PDB entry 9HIP | electron microscopy, 3.31 A resolution | chains A and B of the 4 polymer chains in the assembly

[Chain A (and B)]
Protein: tRNA modification GTPase MnmE
Organism: Escherichia coli
Notes: EC 3.6.-.-; chain B of this document is another copy of the same molecule, construct and numbering; everything in this record applies to it too
UniProtKB: P25522 (MNME_ECOLI); residue numbers follow UniProt; this construct covers 1-454
Sequence (454 residues; each row starts with the number of its first residue):
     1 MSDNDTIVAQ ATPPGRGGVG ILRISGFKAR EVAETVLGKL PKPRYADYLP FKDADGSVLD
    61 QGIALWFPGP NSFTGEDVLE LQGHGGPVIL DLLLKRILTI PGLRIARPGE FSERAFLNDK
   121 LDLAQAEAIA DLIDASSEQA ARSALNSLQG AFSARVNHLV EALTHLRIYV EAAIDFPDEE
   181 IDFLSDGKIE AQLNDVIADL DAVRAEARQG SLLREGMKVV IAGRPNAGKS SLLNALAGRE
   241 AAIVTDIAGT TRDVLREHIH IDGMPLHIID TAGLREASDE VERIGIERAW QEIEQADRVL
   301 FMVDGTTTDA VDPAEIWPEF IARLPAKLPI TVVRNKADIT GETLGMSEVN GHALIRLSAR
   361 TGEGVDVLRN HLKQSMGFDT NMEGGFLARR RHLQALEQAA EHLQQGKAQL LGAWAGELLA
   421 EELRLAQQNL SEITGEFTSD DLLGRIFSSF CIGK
Swiss-Prot annotation at these positions:
  - binding site ((6S)-5-formyl-5,6,7,8-tetrahydrofolate): Arg-23, Glu-80, Lys-120, Lys-454
  - binding site (GTP): Asn-226 to Ser-231, Thr-245 to Thr-251, Asp-270 to Gly-273, Asn-335 to Asp-338, Ser-358 to Arg-360
  - binding site (K(+)): Asn-226, Thr-245, Ile-247, Thr-250
  - binding site (Mg(2+)): Ser-230, Thr-251
  - mutagenesis: Arg-224 (R224A: 1.5-fold decrease in GTPase activity and almost no change in affinity), Asn-226 (N226A: 100-fold decrease in GTPase activity. 5-fold decrease of affinity for GTP; N226K: 70-fold decrease in GTPase activity. 2-fold decrease of affinity for GTP), Gly-228 (G228A: Loss of GTP binding and hydrolase activity. Completely impairs tRNA modifying function), Gly-249 (G249A: 22-fold decrease in GTPase activity and 7-fold increase of affinity), Thr-250 (T250A: 4-fold decrease in GTPase activity and 1.5-fold increase of affinity; T250S: 1.8-fold decrease in GTPase activity and 1.5-fold increase of affinity), Thr-251 (T251A: 92-fold decrease in GTPase activity and 59-fold increase of affinity; T251S: 4-fold decrease in GTPase activity and 1.2-fold decrease of affinity), Arg-252 (R252A: 7-fold decrease in GTPase activity and 6-fold increase of affinity; R252K: 2-fold decrease in GTPase activity and no change in affinity), Asp-253 (D253A: 9-fold decrease in GTPase activity and 13-fold increase of affinity), Leu-255 (L255D: 1.5-fold decrease in affinity for GTP), Arg-256 (R256A: 2-fold decrease in GTPase activity and almost no change in affinity), Asp-270 (D270A: Does not affect GTP binding, but impairs hydrolase activity. Completely impairs tRNA modifying function), Arg-275 (R275A: 6-fold decrease in GTPase activity and 1.9-fold increase of affinity), 4 further mutagenesis entries in UniProt
Residues lining bound ligands: GMP-PNP (GNP; phosphoaminophosphonic acid-guanylate ester): Arg-224, Pro-225, Asn-226, Ala-227, Gly-228, Lys-229, Ser-230, Ser-231, Val-244, Thr-245, Asp-246, Gly-249, Thr-250, Thr-251, Asp-270, Thr-271, Ala-272, Gly-273, Asn-335, Lys-336, Ile-339, Ser-358, Ala-359, Arg-360, Thr-361
What the authors report for this chain:
  - binding site for the ligand FAD: Lys-454
  - catalytic residues: Cys-451 (citing earlier work)
  - conformationally variable residues (helix shift, loop rearrangement, side-chain flip): Ala-126 to Gln-149, Ala-173 to Lys-188, Lys-454

[How chain A and chain B interact]
Residue-residue contacts (86; chain A residue first):
  Ala-11(A) / Gly-17(B)
  Ala-11(A) / Gly-18(B)  hydrogen bond (backbone-backbone)
  Thr-12(A) / Thr-12(B)
  Thr-12(A) / Pro-13(B)
  Pro-13(A) / Pro-13(B)
  Pro-13(A) / Arg-16(B)
  Pro-13(A) / Gly-17(B)
  Pro-13(A) / Val-19(B)
  Pro-14(A) / Pro-13(B)
  Pro-14(A) / Asp-262(B)
  Pro-14(A) / Gly-263(B)
  Pro-14(A) / Met-264(B)  hydrophobic
  Pro-14(A) / Lys-373(B)
  Arg-16(A) / Pro-13(B)
  Arg-16(A) / Met-376(B)
  Arg-16(A) / Thr-380(B)  hydrogen bond (side chain-backbone)
  Arg-16(A) / Asn-381(B)
  Arg-16(A) / Met-382(B)
  Gly-17(A) / Ala-11(B)
  Gly-17(A) / Met-382(B)
  Gly-18(A) / Ala-11(B)  hydrogen bond (backbone-backbone)
  Val-19(A) / Ile-21(B)  hydrophobic
  Ile-21(A) / Val-19(B)  hydrophobic
  Arg-44(A) / Tyr-45(B)
  Arg-44(A) / Ala-46(B)  hydrogen bond (backbone-backbone)
  Tyr-45(A) / Arg-44(B)
  Ala-46(A) / Arg-44(B)  hydrogen bond (backbone-side chain)
  Ala-46(A) / Leu-65(B)  hydrophobic
  Ala-46(A) / Phe-67(B)  hydrophobic
  Tyr-48(A) / Arg-44(B)
  Phe-67(A) / Ala-46(B)  hydrophobic
  Gln-82(A) / Glu-80(B)
  Gln-82(A) / Gln-82(B)  hydrogen bond
  Ile-133(A) / Gly-17(B)
  Ile-133(A) / His-84(B)
  Ile-133(A) / Gly-85(B)
  Ile-133(A) / Gly-86(B)
  Ile-133(A) / Pro-87(B)
  Asp-134(A) / Arg-16(B)  salt bridge
  Asp-134(A) / His-260(B)  salt bridge
  Ser-136(A) / Leu-212(B)
  Ser-137(A) / Val-88(B)
  Glu-138(A) / Val-88(B)
  Glu-138(A) / Leu-92(B)
  Ala-141(A) / Val-88(B)  hydrophobic
  Arg-142(A) / Leu-92(B)
  Leu-145(A) / Val-58(B)
  Leu-145(A) / Leu-59(B)
  Leu-145(A) / Asp-60(B)
  Gln-149(A) / Val-58(B)
  Ala-237(A) / Gly-210(B)
  Ala-237(A) / Ser-211(B)
  Gly-238(A) / Ala-151(B)  hydrogen bond (backbone-backbone)
  Arg-239(A) / Ser-211(B)  hydrogen bond
  Glu-240(A) / Arg-288(B)  salt bridge
  Ile-243(A) / Asp-253(B)
  Ile-243(A) / Ile-284(B)  hydrophobic
  Ile-243(A) / Gly-285(B)
  Ile-243(A) / Arg-288(B)
  Thr-245(A) / Glu-280(B)  hydrogen bond
  Asp-246(A) / Glu-280(B)
  Ile-247(A) / Asp-279(B)
  Ile-247(A) / Glu-280(B)
  Ile-247(A) / Val-281(B)  hydrophobic
  Thr-250(A) / Asp-253(B)
  Thr-251(A) / Asp-253(B)
  Arg-252(A) / Thr-250(B)  hydrogen bond (side chain-backbone)
  Arg-252(A) / Arg-252(B)
  Asp-253(A) / Ile-243(B)
  Asp-253(A) / Thr-251(B)
  His-258(A) / Ser-211(B)
  His-258(A) / Leu-212(B)
  Ile-259(A) / Gly-210(B)
  His-260(A) / Arg-208(B)
  His-260(A) / Gln-209(B)
  His-260(A) / Gly-210(B)  hydrogen bond (side chain-backbone)
  His-260(A) / Ser-211(B)
  His-260(A) / Leu-212(B)
  Ile-261(A) / Gln-209(B)
  Val-281(A) / Ile-247(B)  hydrophobic
  Val-281(A) / Thr-250(B)
  Ile-284(A) / Ile-243(B)  hydrophobic
  Arg-288(A) / Glu-240(B)  salt bridge
  Arg-369(A) / Gln-209(B)
  Cys-451(A) / Arg-16(B)  hydrogen bond
  Ile-452(A) / Asp-262(B)
Also at the interface, not in a pair above, chain A (58 interface residues in all): Gly-15, Asp-47, Ile-63, Leu-65, His-84, Pro-87, Ile-129, Leu-132, Leu-236, Ala-242, Gly-249, Asp-262
Also at the interface, not in a pair above, chain B (63 interface residues in all): Pro-14, Gly-15, Lys-42, Phe-73, Ile-89, Gly-150, Ala-242, Thr-245, Gly-249, Leu-255, Gln-291

[In short]
Chain A and chain B form an interface of 58 and 63 residues respectively, with 12 hydrogen bonds and 4 salt
bridges. Among the polar pairs are Asp-134(A)/Arg-16(B), Asp-134(A)/His-260(B) and Glu-240(A)/Arg-288(B).
Bound to chain A: GMP-PNP. The paper reports the catalytic residue Cys-451(A); a binding site for the ligand
FAD at Lys-454(A).
Chain A and chain B are both tRNA modification GTPase MnmE (Escherichia coli); the structure, MnmE-MnmG a2b2
complex, was determined by electron microscopy (same publication as 9HIQ).
